8WH8 - chains F and I of the 11 polymer chains in the assembly; structure by electron microscopy, 3.60 A resolution.

== Chain F ==
Molecule: Histone H4
From: Arabidopsis thaliana
Reference sequence: P59259 (H4_ARATH); residues 0-102 here correspond to UniProt positions 1-103 (UniProt number = residue number + 1)
Sequence (103 residues; numbered 0 to 102; the number before each row is that of its first residue; numbering starts at 0):
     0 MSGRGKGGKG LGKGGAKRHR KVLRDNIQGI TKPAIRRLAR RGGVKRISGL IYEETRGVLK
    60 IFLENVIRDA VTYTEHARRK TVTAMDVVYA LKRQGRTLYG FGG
Not modelled in the structure: 0-12, 101-102
Curated features (UniProtKB/Swiss-Prot):
  - DNA-binding region: Lys16 to Lys20

== Chain I ==
Molecule: sense strand (147-nt DNA)
Sequence (147 nucleotides; row label = number of the first residue in the row):
     1 ATCGAGAATC CCGGTGCCGA GGCCGCTCAA TTGGTCGTAG ACAGCTCTAG CACCGCTTAA
    61 ACGCACGTAC GCGCTGTCCC CCGCGTTTAA CCGCCCAAGG GGATTACTCC CTAGTCTCCA
   121 GGCACGTGTC AGATATATAC ATCCGAT
Not modelled in the structure: 1-9, 135-147

== Interface between chain F and chain I ==
Contacting residue pairs (9; chain F residue first):
  Arg39(F) - DC82(I)  salt bridge to the phosphate
  Arg45(F) - DC81(I)  hydrogen bond to the sugar
  Arg45(F) - DC82(I)  phosphate contact
  Ile46(F) - DC81(I)  sugar contact
  Ile46(F) - DC82(I)  hydrogen bond to the phosphate
  Ser47(F) - DC81(I)  phosphate contact
  Arg78(F) - DA103(I)  phosphate contact
  Lys79(F) - DA103(I)  salt bridge to the phosphate
  Thr80(F) - DA103(I)  phosphate contact
Interface residues without a listed pair, chain F (10 interface residues in all): Arg35, Lys44, Gly48
Interface residues without a listed pair, chain I (5 interface residues in all): DG102, DT104

== Summary ==
Chain F and chain I form an interface of 10 and 5 residues respectively; the contacts include 2 hydrogen bonds
and 2 salt bridges. Polar contacts include Arg45(F)-DC81(I), Ile46(F)-DC82(I) and Arg39(F)-DC82(I). From
UniProt: a DNA-binding region on chain F.
Chain F is Histone H4 (Arabidopsis thaliana) and chain I is sense strand (147-nt DNA); the structure,
Structure of DDM1-nucleosome complex in ADP state, was determined by electron microscopy, deposited together
with 8WH5, 8WH9, 8WHA and 8WHB.
